Entry 7N5P (X-ray diffraction, 2.09 A resolution); this record covers chains A and D of the 5 polymer chains in the assembly.

# Chain A
Molecule: H-2 class I histocompatibility antigen, D-B alpha chain
Organism: Mus musculus
Reference sequence: P01899 (HA11_MOUSE); residues 1-277 here correspond to UniProt positions 25-301 (UniProt number = residue number + 24)
Chain sequence (277 residues; row label = number of the first residue in the row):
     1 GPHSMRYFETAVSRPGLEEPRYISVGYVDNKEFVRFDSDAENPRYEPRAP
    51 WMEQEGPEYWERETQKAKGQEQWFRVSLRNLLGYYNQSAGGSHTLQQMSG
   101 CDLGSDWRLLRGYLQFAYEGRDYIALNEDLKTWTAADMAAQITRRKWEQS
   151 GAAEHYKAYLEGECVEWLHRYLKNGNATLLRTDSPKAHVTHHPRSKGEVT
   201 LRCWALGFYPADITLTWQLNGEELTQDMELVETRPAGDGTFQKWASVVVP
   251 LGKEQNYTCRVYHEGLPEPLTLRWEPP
Unresolved in the structure: 177-181
Cystine bridges: Cys-101/Cys-164, Cys-203/Cys-259
Bound ions: Na+: Glu-154 (shared with Gln-59(D) of chain D)

# Chain D
Molecule: Fusion protein of T cell receptor alpha variable 21-DV12 and T-cell receptor, sp3.4 alpha chain
Organism: Mus musculus
Reference sequence: chimeric construct of A0A075B6C4, K7N5N2: residues 1-106 from A0A075B6C4 (A0A075B6C4_MOUSE) positions 18-107 (offset varies); residues 128-220 from K7N5N2 positions 115-207 (UniProt number = residue number - 13)
Chain sequence (204 residues; numbered 1 to 220 plus 3 insertion-coded residues; 19 numbers in that range are skipped by the numbering (no residue carries them; nothing is unmodelled there); the number before each row is that of its first residue; a row labelled like 84A-84C holds insertion residues (84A, then the next letters in order)):
     1 DAKTTQ
     8 PDSMESTEGETVHLPCSHATISGNEY
    39 IYWYRQVPLQGPEYVTHGLQQ
    66 NTTNS
    78 MAFLAIA
84A-84C SDR
    85 KSSTLILPHVSLRDAAVYHCILSGGSNYKLTFGKGTLLTVTPNIQNPDPA
   135 VYQLRDSKSSDKSVCLFTDFDSQTNVSQSKDSDVYITDKCVLDMRSMDFK
   185 SNSAVAWSNKSDFACANAFNNSIIPEDTFFPSPESS
Unresolved in the structure: 1-2, 165, 218-220
Cystine bridges: Cys-23/Cys-104, Cys-149/Cys-199
Sequence notes: linker (107-127)
Bound ions: Na+: Gln-59 (shared with Glu-154(A) of chain A)

# Interface between chain A and chain D
Residue-residue contacts (4; chain A residue first):
  Glu-154(A) / Gln-59(D)
  His-155(A) / Tyr-33(D)  hydrogen bond (backbone-side chain)
  His-155(A) / Gly-109(D)
  Ala-158(A) / Leu-57(D)  hydrophobic
Also at the interface, not in a pair above, chain A (4 interface residues in all): Gly-151
Also at the interface, not in a pair above, chain D (5 interface residues in all): Ser-110

# In short
4 residues of chain A and 5 residues of chain D are in contact, with 1 hydrogen bond. Its one hydrogen-bonded
contact is His-155(A)/Tyr-33(D). Glu-154(A) and Gln-59(D) coordinate Na+.
Here chain A is H-2 class I histocompatibility antigen, D-B alpha chain and chain D is Fusion protein of T
cell receptor alpha variable 21-DV12 and T-cell receptor, sp3.4 alpha chain, both from Mus musculus. Entry
7N5P (6218 TCR in complex with H2-Db PA224-233 with a cysteine mutant) was determined by X-ray diffraction,
deposited together with 7N4K, 7N5C and 7N5Q.
